8TVP - chains B and R of the 16 polymer chains in the assembly; structure by electron microscopy, 3.70 A resolution.

== Chain B ==
Protein: DNA-directed RNA polymerase subunit beta
From: Saccharomyces cerevisiae
Notes: EC 2.7.7.6
Reference sequence: A0A6A5Q4H2 (A0A6A5Q4H2_YEASX); residue numbers follow UniProt; this construct covers 1-1224
Sequence (1224 residues; numbered 1 to 1224; the number before each row is that of its first residue):
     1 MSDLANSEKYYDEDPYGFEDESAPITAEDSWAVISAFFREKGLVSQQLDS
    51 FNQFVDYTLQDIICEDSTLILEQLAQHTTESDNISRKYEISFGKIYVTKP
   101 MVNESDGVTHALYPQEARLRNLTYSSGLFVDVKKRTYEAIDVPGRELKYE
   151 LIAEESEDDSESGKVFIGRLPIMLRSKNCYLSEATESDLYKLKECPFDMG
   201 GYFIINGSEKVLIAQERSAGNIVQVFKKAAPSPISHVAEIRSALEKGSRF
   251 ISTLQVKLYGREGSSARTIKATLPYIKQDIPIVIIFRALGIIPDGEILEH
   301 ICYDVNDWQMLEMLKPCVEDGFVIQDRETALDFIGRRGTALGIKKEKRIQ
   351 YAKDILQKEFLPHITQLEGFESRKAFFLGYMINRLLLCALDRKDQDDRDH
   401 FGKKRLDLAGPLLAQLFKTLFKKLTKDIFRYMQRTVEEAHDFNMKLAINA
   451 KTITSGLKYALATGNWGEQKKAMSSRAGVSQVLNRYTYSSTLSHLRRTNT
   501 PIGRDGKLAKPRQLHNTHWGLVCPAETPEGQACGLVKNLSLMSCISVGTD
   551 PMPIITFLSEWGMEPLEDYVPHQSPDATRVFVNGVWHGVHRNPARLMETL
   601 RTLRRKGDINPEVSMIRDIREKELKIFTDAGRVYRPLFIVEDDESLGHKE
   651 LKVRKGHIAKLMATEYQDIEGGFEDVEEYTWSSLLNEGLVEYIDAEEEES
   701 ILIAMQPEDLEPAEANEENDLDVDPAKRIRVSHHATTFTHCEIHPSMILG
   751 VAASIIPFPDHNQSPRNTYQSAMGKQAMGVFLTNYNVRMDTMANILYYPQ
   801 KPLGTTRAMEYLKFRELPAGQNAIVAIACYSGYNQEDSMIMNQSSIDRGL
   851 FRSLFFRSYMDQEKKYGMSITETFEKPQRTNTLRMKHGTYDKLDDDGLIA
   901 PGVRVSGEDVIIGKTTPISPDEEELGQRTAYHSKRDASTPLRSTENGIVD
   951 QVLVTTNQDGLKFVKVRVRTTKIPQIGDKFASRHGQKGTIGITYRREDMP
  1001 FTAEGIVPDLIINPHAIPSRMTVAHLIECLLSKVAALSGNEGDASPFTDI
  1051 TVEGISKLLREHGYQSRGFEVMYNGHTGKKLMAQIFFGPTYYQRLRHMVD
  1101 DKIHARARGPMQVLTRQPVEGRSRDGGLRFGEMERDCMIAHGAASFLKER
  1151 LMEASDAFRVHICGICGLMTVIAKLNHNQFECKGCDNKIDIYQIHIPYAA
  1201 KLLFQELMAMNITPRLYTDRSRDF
Disordered / not traced: 1-19, 73-86, 140-161, 244-251, 340-346, 436-441, 468-475, 503-513, 673-676, 717-735, 880-944
Ion coordination: Zn2+: Cys-1163, Cys-1166, Cys-1182, Cys-1185

== Chain R ==
Molecule: 10-nt RNA strand
Sequence (10 nucleotides; numbered 1 to 10; the number before each row is that of its first residue):
     1 AUCGAGAGGA

== How chain B and chain R interact ==
Pairs across the interface (4; chain B residue first):
  Gln-481(B) / G6(R)  hydrogen bond to the phosphate
  Gln-481(B) / A7(R)  hydrogen bond to the phosphate
  Glu-529(B) / G9(R)  phosphate contact
  Lys-979(B) / G9(R)  phosphate contact
Interface residues without a listed pair, chain B (8 interface residues in all): Gly-478, Pro-528, Gln-776, Lys-987, His-1097
Interface residues without a listed pair, chain R (6 interface residues in all): A5, G8, A10

== Summary ==
The interface between chain B and chain R involves 8 residues on one side and 6 on the other, with 2 hydrogen
bonds. Polar pairs include Gln-481(B)/G6(R) and Gln-481(B)/A7(R). The Zn2+ site is built by Cys-1163(B),
Cys-1166(B), Cys-1182(B) and Cys-1185(B).
Chain B is DNA-directed RNA polymerase subunit beta (Saccharomyces cerevisiae) and chain R is a 10-nt RNA
strand; the structure, Cryo-EM structure of CPD-stalled Pol II in complex with Rad26 (open state), was
determined by electron microscopy together with 8TUG, 8TVQ, 8TVS, 8TVV, 8TVW, 8TVX and 8TVY from the same
study.
